Entry 5ALB (X-ray diffraction, 2.16 A resolution); this record covers chains H and L.

[Chain H]
Protein: MEDI2452 heavy chain
Source organism: Homo sapiens
Sequence (234 residues; each row starts with the number of its first residue; a row labelled like 82A-82C holds insertion residues (82A, then the next letters in order)):
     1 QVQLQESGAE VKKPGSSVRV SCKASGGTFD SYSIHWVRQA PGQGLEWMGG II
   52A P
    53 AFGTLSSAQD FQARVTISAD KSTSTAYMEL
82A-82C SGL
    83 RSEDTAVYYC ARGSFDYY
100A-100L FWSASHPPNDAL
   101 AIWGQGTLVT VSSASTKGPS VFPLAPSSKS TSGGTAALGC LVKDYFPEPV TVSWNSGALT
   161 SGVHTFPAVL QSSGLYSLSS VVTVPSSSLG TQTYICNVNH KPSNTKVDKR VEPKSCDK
Unresolved in the structure: 1, 214-218
Disulfides: Cys22-Cys92, Cys140-Cys196
Ligand contacts: Ticagrelor (TIQ): Ser33, His35, Trp47, Gly50, Ile51, Ile52, Thr56, Leu57, Ser58, Tyr99, Trp100B, Pro100H, Asp100J, Ala100K, Leu100L
What the authors report for this chain:
  - binding site for Ticagrelor: His35, Trp47, Tyr99, Leu100L

[Chain L]
Protein: MEDI2452 light chain
Source organism: Homo sapiens
Sequence (216 residues; numbered 2 to 213 plus 4 insertion-coded residues; the number before each row is that of its first residue; a row labelled like 27A-27B holds insertion residues (27A, then the next letters in order)):
     2 QSVVTQPPSV SAAPGQKVTI SCSGSN
27A-27B SD
    28 IGNNYVSWYQ QLPGTAPKLL IYDNNKRPSG IPDRFSGSKS GTSATLAITG LQAGDEADYY
    88 CGTWLYDR
95A-95B AV
    96 GLFGGGTKVT VLGQPKAAPS VTLFPPSSEE LQANKATLVC LISDFYPGAV TVAWKADSSP
   156 VKAGVETTTP SKQSNNKYAA SSYLSLTPEQ WKSHRSYSCQ VTHEGSTVEK TVAPTECS
Unresolved in the structure: 2-3, 210-213
Disulfides: Cys23-Cys88, Cys135-Cys194
Ligand contacts: Ticagrelor (TIQ): Ser34, Tyr36, Gly89, Thr90, Trp91, Leu92, Tyr93, Ala95A, Gly96, Leu97, Phe98
What the authors report for this chain:
  - binding site for Ticagrelor: Phe98

[Interface between chain H and chain L]
Contacting residue pairs - 73 pairs, chain H then chain L:
  His35(H) - Trp91(L)
  Val37(H) - Phe98(L)  hydrophobic
  Gln39(H) - Gln38(L)  hydrogen bond
  Gln39(H) - Tyr87(L)  hydrogen bond
  Gln43(H) - Tyr87(L)
  Gly44(H) - Tyr87(L)
  Leu45(H) - Pro44(L)  hydrophobic
  Leu45(H) - Tyr87(L)
  Leu45(H) - Phe98(L)
  Trp47(H) - Trp91(L)  hydrophobic
  Trp47(H) - Ala95A(L)
  Trp47(H) - Val95B(L)  hydrophobic
  Trp47(H) - Gly96(L)
  Trp47(H) - Phe98(L)
  Ser58(H) - Ala95A(L)  hydrogen bond (side chain-backbone)
  Ser59(H) - Val95B(L)
  Tyr91(H) - Gln38(L)  hydrogen bond
  Tyr91(H) - Thr42(L)
  Tyr91(H) - Ala43(L)  hydrophobic
  Tyr91(H) - Pro44(L)
  Trp100B(H) - Tyr93(L)  hydrogen bond
  Ala100D(H) - Tyr93(L)  hydrogen bond (backbone-side chain)
  Pro100G(H) - Tyr32(L)
  Pro100G(H) - Tyr93(L)  hydrophobic
  Pro100H(H) - Tyr32(L)
  Pro100H(H) - Tyr93(L)
  Asn100I(H) - Tyr32(L)
  Asn100I(H) - Asp50(L)
  Ala100K(H) - Ser34(L)
  Ala100K(H) - Tyr36(L)
  Ala100K(H) - Leu46(L)  hydrophobic
  Ala100K(H) - Tyr49(L)  hydrophobic
  Leu100L(H) - Tyr36(L)  hydrogen bond (backbone-side chain)
  Leu100L(H) - Leu46(L)
  Leu100L(H) - Phe98(L)  hydrophobic
  Ala101(H) - Leu46(L)  hydrophobic
  Trp103(H) - Tyr36(L)  hydrophobic
  Trp103(H) - Pro44(L)
  Gly104(H) - Ala43(L)
  Val121(H) - Glu124(L)
  Phe122(H) - Ser122(L)
  Phe122(H) - Glu124(L)
  Phe122(H) - Glu125(L)
  Pro123(H) - Ser122(L)
  Pro123(H) - Glu124(L)
  Leu124(H) - Phe119(L)
  Ala125(H) - Phe119(L)
  Lys129(H) - Pro120(L)
  Lys129(H) - Lys205(L)  hydrogen bond (backbone-side chain)
  Lys129(H) - Val207(L)
  Ala137(H) - Phe119(L)
  Leu141(H) - Tyr178(L)  hydrophobic
  His164(H) - Ser138(L)
  His164(H) - Gln168(L)
  His164(H) - Ala174(L)
  Phe166(H) - Leu136(L)  hydrophobic
  Phe166(H) - Ile137(L)
  Phe166(H) - Ala175(L)
  Pro167(H) - Thr163(L)
  Pro167(H) - Ser166(L)
  Pro167(H) - Ser176(L)
  Ala168(H) - Thr163(L)
  Val169(H) - Glu161(L)
  Val169(H) - Thr163(L)
  Val169(H) - Tyr178(L)  hydrophobic
  Leu170(H) - Glu161(L)
  Leu178(H) - Tyr178(L)
  Ser179(H) - Val134(L)
  Ser179(H) - Leu136(L)
  Ser179(H) - Tyr178(L)  hydrogen bond (backbone-side chain)
  Val181(H) - Phe119(L)  hydrophobic
  Val181(H) - Leu136(L)  hydrophobic
  Lys209(H) - Glu124(L)  salt bridge
Other interface residues (no listed pair), chain H (48 interface residues in all): Glu46, Ser100C, His100F, Ser130, Leu138, Gly139, Lys143, Gln171, Ser172, Ser177
Other interface residues (no listed pair), chain L (44 interface residues in all): Arg95, Leu97, Gly100, Thr117, Thr132, Thr162, Ser180, Ala208

[In short]
Chain H and chain L form an interface of 48 and 44 residues respectively; the contacts include 9 hydrogen
bonds and 1 salt bridge. Among the polar pairs are Lys209(H)-Glu124(L), Gln39(H)-Gln38(L) and
Gln39(H)-Tyr87(L). Ticagrelor is bound between chain H and chain L. The paper reports a binding site for
Ticagrelor at His35(H), Trp47(H) and Phe98(L) among others.
Chain H is MEDI2452 heavy chain and chain L is MEDI2452 light chain, both from Homo sapiens; the structure,
Ticagrelor antidote candidate MEDI2452 in complex with ticagrelor, was determined by X-ray diffraction,
deposited together with 5ALC.
